PDB entry 2DLI | X-ray diffraction, 2.90 A resolution | chain A

== Chain A ==
Name: Protein (MHC class I nk cell receptor precursor)
Organism: Homo sapiens
Notes: fragment: extracellular hla-cw3 recognition domain
UniProtKB: P43627 (KI2L2_HUMAN); residues 4-200 here correspond to UniProt positions 25-221 (UniProt number = residue number + 21)
Amino-acid sequence (197 residues; row label = number of the first residue in the row):
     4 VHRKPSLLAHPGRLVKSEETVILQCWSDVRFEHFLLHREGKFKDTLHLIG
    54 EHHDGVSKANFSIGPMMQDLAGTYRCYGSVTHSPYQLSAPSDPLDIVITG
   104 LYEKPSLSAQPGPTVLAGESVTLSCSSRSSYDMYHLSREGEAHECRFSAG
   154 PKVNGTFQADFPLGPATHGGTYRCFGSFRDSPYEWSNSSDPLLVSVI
Not modelled in the structure: 4
Swiss-Prot annotation at these positions:
  - glycosylation (N-linked (GlcNAc...) asparagine): Asn63, Asn157, Asn190
Disulfides: Cys28-Cys79, Cys128-Cys177

== Summary ==
Chain A is Protein (MHC class I nk cell receptor precursor) (Homo sapiens); the structure, Killer
immunoglobulin receptor 2dl2,trigonal form, was determined by X-ray diffraction together with 2DL2 from the
same study.
